4NUU - chains A and C; structure by X-ray diffraction, 1.95 A resolution.

Chain A:
Name: Duffy receptor
From: Plasmodium vivax
Reference sequence: P22290 (PVDR_PLAVS); numbering as in UniProt (aligned over 211-525)
Chain sequence (317 residues; numbered 209 to 525; the number before each row is that of its first residue):
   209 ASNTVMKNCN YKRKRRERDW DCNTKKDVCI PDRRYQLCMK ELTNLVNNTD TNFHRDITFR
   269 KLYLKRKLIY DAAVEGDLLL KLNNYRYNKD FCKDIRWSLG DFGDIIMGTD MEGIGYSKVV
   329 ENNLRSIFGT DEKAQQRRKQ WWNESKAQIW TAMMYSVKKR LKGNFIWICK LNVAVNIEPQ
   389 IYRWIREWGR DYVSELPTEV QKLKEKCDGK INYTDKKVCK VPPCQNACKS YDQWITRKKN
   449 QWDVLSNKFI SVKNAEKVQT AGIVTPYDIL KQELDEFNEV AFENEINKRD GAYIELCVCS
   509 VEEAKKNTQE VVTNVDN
Disordered / not traced: 209, 255-264, 371-375, 465-466, 509-525
Disulfide bonds: C217-C246, C230-C237, C300-C377, C415-C432, C427-C507, C436-C505
Construct notes: expression tag (209-210)
Reported in the primary citation:
  - self-association interface (contacts with another copy of this molecule): I265 to R274

Chain C:
Name: Duffy antigen/chemokine receptor
From: Homo sapiens
Reference sequence: Q16570 (ACKR1_HUMAN); residue numbers follow UniProt; this construct covers 14-43
Chain sequence (32 residues; row label = number of the first residue in the row):
    12 GPTGNSSQLD FEDVWNSSYG VNDSFPDGDY GA
Disordered / not traced: 12-18, 31-43
Construct notes: expression tag (12-13); cloning artifact (15)
Reported in the primary citation:
  - conformationally variable residues (order/disorder transition): Q19 to Y30

How chain A and chain C interact:
Residue-residue contacts - 26 pairs, chain A then chain C:
  K273(A) with W26(C); Y30(C), hydrogen bond
  R274(A) with F22(C); W26(C)
  I277(A) with V25(C), hydrophobic; S29(C)
  Y278(A) with L20(C), hydrogen bond (side chain-backbone); F22(C), hydrophobic
  A281(A) with L20(C); V25(C), hydrophobic
  V282(A) with L20(C)
  Q356(A) with S29(C); Y30(C), hydrogen bond
  T359(A) with S28(C); S29(C)
  A360(A) with S29(C)
  Y363(A) with L20(C), hydrophobic; D24(C), hydrogen bond; V25(C), hydrophobic; S28(C)
  S364(A) with L20(C)
  K366(A) with S28(C), hydrogen bond (side chain-backbone)
  K367(A) with D24(C), salt bridge; S28(C)
  R368(A) with Q19(C), hydrogen bond (side chain-backbone); L20(C)
Interface residues without a listed pair, chain A (16 interface residues in all): L270, D285
From the paper, about this interface:
  - pairs named by the authors: K273(A)-Y30(C), Q356(A)-Y30(C)
  - interface residues, chain A: L270(A), Q356(A), Y363(A)
  - hot spots on chain A (mutagenesis) - Y363L: abolished binding to Duffy antigen/chemokine receptor (chain C)
  - hot spots on chain A (mutagenesis) - Y363A: abolished binding to sulfated DARC (citing earlier work)
  - interface residues, chain C: Q19(C), V25(C)

Overview:
16 residues of chain A face 9 of chain C across their interface; the contacts include 6 hydrogen bonds and 1
salt bridge. Polar contacts include K367(A)-D24(C), K273(A)-Y30(C) and Y278(A)-L20(C). The authors report
contacts between K273(A) and Y30(C) and Q356(A) and Y30(C). From the paper: Y363L of chain A abolishes binding
to Duffy antigen/chemokine receptor (chain C); interface residues L270(A), Q356(A) and Q19(C) among others.
Here chain A is Duffy receptor (Plasmodium vivax) and chain C is Duffy antigen/chemokine receptor (Homo
sapiens). Entry 4NUU (Heterotrimer structure of Region II from Plasmodium vivax Duffy Binding Protein (PvDBP)
bound to the ectodomain ...) was determined by X-ray diffraction (same publication as 4NUV).
